Entry 7RM4 (X-ray diffraction, 3.33 A resolution); this record covers chains D and E of the 5 polymer chains in the assembly.

Chain D:
Protein: 6-11 T cell receptor beta chain
From: Homo sapiens
Sequence (246 residues; each row starts with the number of its first residue; numbering starts at 0):
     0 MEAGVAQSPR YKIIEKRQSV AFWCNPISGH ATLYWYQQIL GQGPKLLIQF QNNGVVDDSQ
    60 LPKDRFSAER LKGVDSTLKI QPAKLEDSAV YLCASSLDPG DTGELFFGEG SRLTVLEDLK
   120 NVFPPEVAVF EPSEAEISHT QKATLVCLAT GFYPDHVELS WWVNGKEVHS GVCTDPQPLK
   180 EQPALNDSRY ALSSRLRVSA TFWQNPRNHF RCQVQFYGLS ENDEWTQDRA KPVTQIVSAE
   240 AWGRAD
Unresolved in the structure: 0-1, 245
Cystine bridges: C23-C92, C146-C211

Chain E:
Protein: 6-11 T cell receptor alpha chain
From: Homo sapiens
Sequence (206 residues; row label = number of the first residue in the row; numbering starts at 0):
     0 MSQKIEQNSE ALNIQEGKTA TLTCNYTNYS PAYLQWYRQD PGRGPVFLLL IRENEKEKRK
    60 ERLKVTFDTT LKQSLFHITA SQPADSATYL CALDIYPHDM RFGAGTRLTV KPNIQNPDPA
   120 VYQLRDSKSS DKSVCLFTDF DSQTNVSQSK DSDVYITDKC VLDMRSMDFK SNSAVAWSNK
   180 SDFACANAFN NSIIPEDTFF PSPESS
Unresolved in the structure: 0-2, 203-205
Cystine bridges: C23-C90, C134-C184

How chain D and chain E interact:
Residue-residue contacts (85):
  R9(D) with R42(E)
  Y10(D) with R42(E), hydrogen bond
  T31(D) with H97(E)
  Y33(D) with H97(E), hydrogen bond
  Y35(D) with M99(E), hydrogen bond (side chain-backbone); F101(E), hydrophobic
  Q37(D) with Q38(E), hydrogen bond
  G42(D) with G102(E); A103(E)
  P43(D) with L89(E); F101(E)
  Q48(D) with H97(E), hydrogen bond (side chain-backbone)
  D56(D) with D98(E)
  V89(D) with R42(E)
  L91(D) with P44(E)
  S95(D) with H97(E)
  L96(D) with H97(E)
  P98(D) with D93(E); H97(E)
  G99(D) with Y32(E); L49(E)
  D100(D) with Y32(E), hydrogen bond; L49(E); R51(E), salt bridge
  G102(D) with Q34(E), hydrogen bond (backbone-side chain)
  E103(D) with Q34(E); F46(E); L49(E)
  L104(D) with Y36(E), hydrogen bond (backbone-side chain)
  F106(D) with P44(E); F101(E), hydrophobic
  G107(D) with G43(E)
  E108(D) with R42(E), hydrogen bond (backbone-side chain)
  G109(D) with R42(E)
  V128(D) with S126(E)
  F129(D) with L123(E), hydrophobic; R124(E); S126(E); S129(E); K131(E); V133(E), hydrophobic
  E130(D) with L123(E); R124(E), salt bridge
  S132(D) with Y121(E); Q122(E)
  A134(D) with P200(E), hydrophobic
  E135(D) with Y121(E)
  H138(D) with D117(E), salt bridge; Y121(E); F198(E)
  T139(D) with D117(E); Y121(E)
  K141(D) with M163(E); M166(E); F168(E)
  T143(D) with L135(E)
  V145(D) with L123(E), hydrophobic; V174(E), hydrophobic
  L147(D) with V133(E), hydrophobic; W176(E), hydrophobic
  T149(D) with K131(E)
  S169(D) with D162(E); M163(E); R164(E), hydrogen bond (side chain-backbone); S165(E)
  G170(D) with L161(E); D162(E), hydrogen bond (backbone-backbone)
  V171(D) with L161(E)
  C172(D) with C159(E), disulfide; V160(E); L161(E)
  T173(D) with C159(E)
  D174(D) with T156(E)
  L178(D) with I155(E); T156(E)
  K179(D) with Y154(E)
  E180(D) with Y154(E), hydrogen bond (backbone-side chain)
  S192(D) with V174(E); W176(E)
  R194(D) with T156(E), hydrogen bond; S172(E)
  R196(D) with T137(E), hydrogen bond; D138(E), salt bridge; L161(E); M163(E)
Interface residues without a listed pair, chain D (54 interface residues in all): D97, A127, A190, V197, S198
Interface residues without a listed pair, chain E (53 interface residues in all): G41, P96, D125, D157, S170, A173
Inter-chain disulfides: C172(D)-C159(E)

Overview:
The interface between chain D and chain E involves 54 residues on one side and 53 on the other, with 1
disulfide bond, 14 hydrogen bonds and 4 salt bridges. Among the polar pairs are D100(D)-R51(E),
E130(D)-R124(E) and H138(D)-D117(E).
Here chain D is 6-11 T cell receptor beta chain and chain E is 6-11 T cell receptor alpha chain, both from
Homo sapiens. Entry 7RM4 (Neoantigen p53R175H-specific TCR 6-11 binds to p53R175H-HLA-A2) was determined by
X-ray diffraction.
